1BM7 - chains A and B; structure by X-ray diffraction, 2.00 A resolution.

== Chain A (and B) ==
Protein: Protein (TRANSTHYRETIN)
From: Homo sapiens
Notes: chain B of this document is another copy of the same molecule, construct and numbering; everything in this record applies to it too
UniProtKB: P02766 (TTHY_HUMAN); residues 1-127 here correspond to UniProt positions 21-147 (UniProt number = residue number + 20)
Amino-acid sequence (127 residues; each row starts with the number of its first residue):
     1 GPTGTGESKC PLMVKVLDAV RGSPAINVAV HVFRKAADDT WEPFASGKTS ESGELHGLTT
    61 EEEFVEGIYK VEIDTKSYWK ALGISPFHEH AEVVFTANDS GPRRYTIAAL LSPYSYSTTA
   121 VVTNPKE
Unresolved in the structure: 1-9, 124-127
Curated features (UniProtKB/Swiss-Prot):
  - binding site (L-thyroxine): Lys15, Glu54, Ser117
  - modified residue: Cys10 (Sulfocysteine), Glu42 (4-carboxyglutamate), Ser52 (Phosphoserine)
  - glycosylation: Asn98 (N-linked (GlcNAc...) asparagine)
Ligand contacts: flufenamic acid (FLF; 2-[[3-(trifluoromethyl)phenyl]amino] benzoic acid): Lys15, Leu17, Thr106, Ala108, Ala109, Leu110, Ser117, Thr118, Thr119, Val121
Reported in the primary citation:
  - binding site for flufenamic acid: Lys15, Leu17, Thr106, Ala108, Ala109, Leu110, Ser117, Thr119, Val121
  - conformationally variable residues (side-chain flip): Lys15, Ser117, Thr119
  - mutagenesis - V30M, L55P: decreased binding to flufenamic acid

== Chain A / chain B interface ==
Residue-residue contacts (39; chain A residue first):
  Ile68(A) with Glu89(B)
  Phe87(A) with Phe95(B); Tyr105(B), hydrophobic; Ile107(B), hydrophobic; Ala120(B), hydrophobic; Val122(B), hydrophobic
  His88(A) with Val93(B); Val94(B)
  Glu89(A) with Val94(B), hydrogen bond (backbone-backbone); Phe95(B); Thr96(B), hydrogen bond
  His90(A) with Val94(B)
  Glu92(A) with Glu92(B); Tyr116(B), hydrogen bond (backbone-side chain)
  Val93(A) with His88(B)
  Val94(A) with His88(B); Glu89(B), hydrogen bond (backbone-backbone); His90(B)
  Phe95(A) with Phe87(B), hydrophobic
  Thr96(A) with Glu89(B), hydrogen bond
  Tyr105(A) with Phe87(B), hydrophobic
  Ile107(A) with Phe87(B), hydrophobic
  Tyr114(A) with Thr119(B), hydrogen bond (backbone-side chain); Ala120(B), hydrogen bond (backbone-backbone); Val122(B), hydrophobic
  Ser115(A) with Thr118(B), hydrogen bond (side chain-backbone); Thr119(B)
  Tyr116(A) with Glu92(B), hydrogen bond (side chain-backbone); Ser117(B); Thr118(B), hydrogen bond (backbone-backbone)
  Ser117(A) with Tyr116(B); Ser117(B), hydrogen bond
  Thr118(A) with Ser115(B), hydrogen bond (backbone-side chain); Tyr116(B), hydrogen bond (backbone-backbone)
  Thr119(A) with Tyr114(B), hydrogen bond (side chain-backbone); Ser115(B)
  Ala120(A) with Phe87(B), hydrophobic; Tyr114(B), hydrogen bond (backbone-backbone)
  Val122(A) with Phe87(B), hydrophobic
Other interface residues (no listed pair), chain B (21 interface residues in all): Ile68, Lys70
From the paper, about this interface:
  - specific contacts: Ser117(A)-Ser117(B) (hydrogen bond)

== Summary ==
The interface between chain A and chain B involves 20 residues on one side and 21 on the other, with 15
hydrogen bonds. Polar pairs include Glu89(A)-Thr96(B), Glu92(A)-Tyr116(B) and Tyr114(A)-Thr119(B). The paper
describes a hydrogen bond between Ser117(A) and Ser117(B). From the paper: a binding site for flufenamic acid
at Lys15(A), Leu17(A) and Thr106(A) among others; V30M and L55P of chain A reduce binding to flufenamic acid.
Chain A and chain B are both Protein (TRANSTHYRETIN) (Homo sapiens); the structure, Human transthyretin
(prealbumin) complex with flufenamic acid (2-[[3-(trifluoromethyl)phenyl]amino] benzoic acid), was determined
by X-ray diffraction, deposited together with 1BMZ.
